1ZT3 - chain A; structure by X-ray diffraction, 1.80 A resolution.

Chain A:
Molecule: Insulin-like growth factor binding protein 1
From: Homo sapiens
Notes: fragment: C-terminal domain
UniProt: P08833 (IBP1_HUMAN); residue numbers follow UniProt; this construct covers 172-251
Chain sequence (80 residues; each row starts with the number of its first residue):
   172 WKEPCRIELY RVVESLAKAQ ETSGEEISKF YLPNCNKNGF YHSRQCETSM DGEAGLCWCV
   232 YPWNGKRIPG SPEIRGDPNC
Disulfide bonds: C176-C206, C217-C228, C230-C251
Ligand contacts: 1,4-diethylene dioxide (DIO): V183, S186, L187
UniProt features mapped onto this chain:
  - motif: R246 to D248 (Cell attachment site)
  - modified residue: T193 (Phosphothreonine), S194 (Phosphoserine), S199 (Phosphoserine), S242 (Phosphoserine)
  - mutagenesis: R246 (R246W: Loss of binding to ITGA5)
What the authors report for this chain:
  - post-translational modification sites: S194

Summary:
Ligands of chain A: 1,4-diethylene dioxide. Curated annotation (UniProt) lists one mutagenesis site. From the
paper: a modification site at S194.
Chain A is Insulin-like growth factor binding protein 1 (Homo sapiens); the structure, C-terminal domain of
Insulin-like Growth Factor Binding Protein-1 isolated from human amniotic fluid, was determined by X-ray
diffraction, deposited together with 1ZT5.
